PDB entry 2C9L | X-ray diffraction, 2.25 A resolution | chains A and Y of the 4 polymer chains in the assembly

== Chain A ==
Molecule: 19-nt DNA strand
Sequence (19 nucleotides; row label = number of the first residue in the row):
     1 AAGCACTGAC TCATGAAGT

== Chain Y ==
Molecule: BZLF1 trans-activator protein
Organism: Human herpesvirus 4
Notes: fragment: dna-binding and dimerization domain, residues 175-236
UniProt: P03206 (BZLF1_EBV); residues 175-236 here = UniProt positions 175-236
Chain sequence (63 residues; each row starts with the number of its first residue):
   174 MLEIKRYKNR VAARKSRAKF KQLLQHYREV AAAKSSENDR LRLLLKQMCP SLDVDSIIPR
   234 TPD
Sequence notes: engineered mutation Ala186 (Ser in P03206), Ser189 (Cys in P03206)
UniProt features mapped onto this chain:
  - region: Lys178 to Gln195 (Basic motif), Leu196 to Asp228 (Leucine-zipper), Ser229 to Asp236 (Accessory activation domain)
  - site: Arg190 (Recognition of methylation)
  - mutagenesis: Lys178 to Tyr180 (No effect on homodimerization. Complete loss of interaction with host CEBPA), Tyr180 (Y180E: Complete loss of lytic replication and expression of late gene expression. Reduced capacity to interact with viral DNA and oriLyt), Arg183 (R183E: Reduced capacity to interact with viral DNA and oriLyt), Arg187 (R187K: Complete loss of lytic replication and expression of late gene expression. Reduced capacity to interact with viral DNA and oriLyt), Lys188 (K188A: Complete loss of lytic replication and expression of late gene expression. Reduced capacity to interact with viral DNA and oriLyt), Ala204 (A204D: No effect on homodimerization. Weakened interaction with host CEBPA), Ala205 to Ala206 (No effect on homodimerization. No effect on the interaction with host CEBPA), Leu214 (L214R: Complete loss of homodimerization; when associated with R-218), Leu218 (L218R: Complete loss of homodimerization; when associated with R-214)

== Interface between chain A and chain Y ==
Pairs across the interface (12):
  DG8(A) with Lys194(Y), salt bridge to the phosphate
  DA9(A) with Arg190(Y), salt bridge to the phosphate
  DC10(A) with Arg183(Y), phosphate contact; Arg187(Y), salt bridge to the phosphate; Arg190(Y), salt bridge to the phosphate
  DT11(A) with Arg179(Y), phosphate contact; Asn182(Y), base contact; Arg183(Y), salt bridge to the phosphate; Ala186(Y), base contact
  DC12(A) with Arg179(Y), salt bridge to the phosphate; Asn182(Y), hydrogen bond to the base
  DA13(A) with Asn182(Y), base contact

== In short ==
The interface between chain A and chain Y involves 6 residues on one side and 7 on the other; the contacts
include 1 hydrogen bond and 6 salt bridges. Polar pairs include DC12(A)-Asn182(Y), DG8(A)-Lys194(Y) and
DA9(A)-Arg190(Y). From UniProt: 11 mutagenesis sites on chain Y.
Chain A is a 19-nt DNA strand and chain Y is BZLF1 trans-activator protein (Human herpesvirus 4); the
structure, Structure of the Epstein-Barr virus ZEBRA protein, was determined by X-ray diffraction together
with 2C9N from the same study.
